PDB entry 8T2B | X-ray diffraction, 3.18 A resolution | chains A and B of the 3 polymer chains in the assembly

== Chain A ==
Protein: BL3-6 Fab heavy chain
Organism: Homo sapiens
Notes: antibody fragment or engineered binder
Amino-acid sequence (233 residues; numbered 1 to 233; the number before each row is that of its first residue):
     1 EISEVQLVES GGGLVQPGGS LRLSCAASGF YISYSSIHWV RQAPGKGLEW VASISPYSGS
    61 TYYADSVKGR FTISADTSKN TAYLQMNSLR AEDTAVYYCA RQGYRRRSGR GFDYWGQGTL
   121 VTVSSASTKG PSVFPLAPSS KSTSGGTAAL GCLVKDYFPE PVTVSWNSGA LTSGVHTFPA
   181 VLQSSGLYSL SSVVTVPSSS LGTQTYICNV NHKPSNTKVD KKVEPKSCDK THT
Disordered / not traced: 1-2, 142-145, 229-233
Cystine bridges: C25-C99, C152-C208

== Chain B ==
Protein: BL3-6 Fab light chain
Organism: Homo sapiens
Notes: antibody fragment or engineered binder
Amino-acid sequence (215 residues; numbered 1 to 215; the number before each row is that of its first residue):
     1 SDIQMTQSPS SLSASVGDRV TITCRASQSV SSAVAWYQQK PGKAPKLLIY SASSLYSGVP
    61 SRFSGSRSGT DFTLTISSLQ PEDFATYYCQ QSYSFPSTFG QGTKVEIKRT VAAPSVFIFP
   121 PSDEQLKSGT ASVVCLLNNF YPREAKVQWK VDNALQSGNS QESVTEQDSK DSTYSLSSTL
   181 TLSKADYEKH KVYACEVTHQ GLSSPVTKSF NRGEC
Cystine bridges: C24-C89, C135-C195

== Interface between chain A and chain B ==
Pairs across the interface - 65 pairs, chain A then chain B:
  V40(A) - F99(B)  hydrophobic
  Q42(A) - Q39(B)  hydrogen bond
  Q42(A) - Y88(B)  hydrogen bond
  K46(A) - Y88(B)
  G47(A) - Y88(B)
  L48(A) - P45(B)  hydrophobic
  L48(A) - Y88(B)  hydrophobic
  L48(A) - F99(B)
  W50(A) - F95(B)  hydrophobic
  W50(A) - P96(B)  hydrophobic
  W50(A) - S97(B)
  W50(A) - F99(B)
  S53(A) - F95(B)
  Y62(A) - F95(B)  hydrophobic
  Y98(A) - Q39(B)
  Y98(A) - K43(B)
  Y98(A) - A44(B)  hydrophobic
  R107(A) - Y50(B)  hydrogen bond (backbone-side chain)
  S108(A) - Y50(B)
  S108(A) - Y56(B)
  G109(A) - Y50(B)
  R110(A) - S92(B)  hydrogen bond (side chain-backbone)
  R110(A) - Y93(B)
  G111(A) - Y37(B)
  G111(A) - L47(B)
  F112(A) - Y37(B)  hydrogen bond (backbone-side chain)
  F112(A) - L47(B)
  F112(A) - Q90(B)
  D113(A) - Y56(B)
  Y114(A) - Y56(B)
  W115(A) - Y37(B)
  W115(A) - A44(B)  hydrophobic
  W115(A) - P45(B)
  G116(A) - A44(B)
  F134(A) - S122(B)
  F134(A) - E124(B)
  F134(A) - Q125(B)
  P135(A) - S122(B)
  L136(A) - F119(B)
  A137(A) - F119(B)
  A148(A) - F117(B)  hydrophobic
  A149(A) - F119(B)
  L153(A) - Q125(B)
  K155(A) - S132(B)
  H176(A) - N138(B)
  H176(A) - N139(B)  hydrogen bond
  H176(A) - T165(B)
  H176(A) - S175(B)  hydrogen bond
  F178(A) - L136(B)  hydrophobic
  F178(A) - S163(B)
  F178(A) - T165(B)
  F178(A) - S175(B)
  F178(A) - L176(B)
  F178(A) - S177(B)
  P179(A) - S163(B)  hydrogen bond (backbone-side chain)
  P179(A) - V164(B)
  V181(A) - Q161(B)
  V181(A) - E162(B)
  V181(A) - S163(B)
  L182(A) - Q161(B)  hydrogen bond (backbone-side chain)
  Q183(A) - Q161(B)  hydrogen bond
  V193(A) - L136(B)  hydrophobic
  K221(A) - E124(B)  salt bridge
  K226(A) - C215(B)
  C228(A) - C215(B)  hydrophobic
Also at the interface, not in a pair above, chain A (46 interface residues in all): E49, Y63, A64, S140, T147, L150, S184, S191, T195
Also at the interface, not in a pair above, chain B (42 interface residues in all): A33, A35, S51, S57, S128, T130, V134, T181

== In short ==
46 residues of chain A and 42 residues of chain B are in contact, with 10 hydrogen bonds and 1 salt bridge.
Polar contacts include K221(A)-E124(B), Q42(A)-Q39(B) and Q42(A)-Y88(B).
Chain A is BL3-6 Fab heavy chain and chain B is BL3-6 Fab light chain, both from Homo sapiens; the structure,
Crystal structure of SCV PTE G18C mutant RNA in complex with Fab BL3-6, was determined by X-ray diffraction
together with 8T29, 8T2A and 8T2O from the same study.
